Entry 8RG3 (X-ray diffraction, 2.50 A resolution); this record covers chain A.

# Chain A
Protein: Glycoside-hydrolase family GH114 TIM-barrel domain-containing protein
Organism: Planctomycetes bacterium K23_9
Reference sequence: A0A517NMB4 (A0A517NMB4_9BACT); residue numbers follow UniProt; this construct covers 36-392
Amino-acid sequence (373 residues; numbered 20 to 392; the number before each row is that of its first residue):
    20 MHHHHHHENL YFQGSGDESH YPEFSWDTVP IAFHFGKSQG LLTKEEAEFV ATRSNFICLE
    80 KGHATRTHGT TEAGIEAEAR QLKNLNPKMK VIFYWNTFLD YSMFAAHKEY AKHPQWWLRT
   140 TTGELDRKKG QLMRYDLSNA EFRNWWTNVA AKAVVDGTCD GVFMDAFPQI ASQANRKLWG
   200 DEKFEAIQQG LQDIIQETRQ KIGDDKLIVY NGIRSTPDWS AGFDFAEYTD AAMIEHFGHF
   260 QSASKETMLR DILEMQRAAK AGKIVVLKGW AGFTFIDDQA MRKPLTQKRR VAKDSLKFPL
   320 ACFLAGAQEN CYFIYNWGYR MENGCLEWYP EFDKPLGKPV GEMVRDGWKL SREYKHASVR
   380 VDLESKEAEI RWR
Not modelled in the structure: 20-36
Sequence notes: initiating methionine (20); expression tag (21-35)
What the authors report for this chain:
  - catalytic residues: Asp-184, Glu-254 (by similarity / conservation)

# In short
The paper reports catalytic residues Asp-184 and Glu-254.
Chain A is Glycoside-hydrolase family GH114 TIM-barrel domain-containing protein (Planctomycetes bacterium
K23_9); the structure, Crystal structure of PbFucA from Planctomycetes bacterium K23_9 in P 1 21 1, was
determined by X-ray diffraction, deposited together with 9F9V, 8RG4 and 8RG5.
